3UE6 - chains A and B; structure by X-ray diffraction, 2.75 A resolution.

== Chain A (and B) ==
Name: Aureochrome1
From: Vaucheria frigida
Notes: chain B of this document is another copy of the same molecule, construct and numbering; everything in this record applies to it too
UniProt: A8QW55 (A8QW55_9STRA); residue numbers follow UniProt; this construct covers 176-337
Amino-acid sequence (166 residues; numbered 172 to 337; the number before each row is that of its first residue):
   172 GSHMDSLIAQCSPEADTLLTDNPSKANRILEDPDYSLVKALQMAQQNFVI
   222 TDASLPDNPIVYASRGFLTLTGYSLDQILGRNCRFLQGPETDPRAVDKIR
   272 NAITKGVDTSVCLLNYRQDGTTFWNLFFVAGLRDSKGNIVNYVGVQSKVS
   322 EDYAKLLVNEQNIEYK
Unresolved in the structure: 172-201, 337 (chain B: 172-206, 335-337)
Differences from the reference sequence: expression tag (172-175)
Ligand contacts: FMN (flavin mononucleotide): Val220, Thr222, Asn229, Asn253, Cys254, Arg255, Leu257, Gln258, Val267, Ile270, Arg271, Ile274, Leu284, Asn286, Asn296, Phe298, Val300, Tyr313, Val314, Gly315, Gln317
What the authors report for this chain:
  - binding site for flavin mononucleotide: Cys254, Arg255, Gln258, Arg271, Asn286, Asn296, Phe298, Gln317

== How chain A and chain B interact ==
Residue-residue contacts (46):
  Glu202(A) - Glu331(B)
  Asp203(A) - Ser281(B)  hydrogen bond
  Asp203(A) - Phe299(B)
  Pro204(A) - Lys210(B)
  Pro204(A) - Gln213(B)
  Pro204(A) - Ser281(B)
  Tyr206(A) - Gln213(B)  hydrogen bond
  Tyr206(A) - Ala215(B)  hydrogen bond (side chain-backbone)
  Tyr206(A) - Gln216(B)
  Tyr206(A) - Val316(B)
  Tyr206(A) - Ser318(B)
  Ser207(A) - Gln216(B)  hydrogen bond (backbone-side chain)
  Leu208(A) - Gln216(B)  hydrogen bond (backbone-side chain)
  Leu208(A) - Phe219(B)  hydrophobic
  Val209(A) - Phe299(B)  hydrophobic
  Val209(A) - Ala301(B)  hydrophobic
  Leu212(A) - Leu303(B)  hydrophobic
  Leu212(A) - Val314(B)  hydrophobic
  Gln213(A) - Asp279(B)  hydrogen bond
  Gln213(A) - Ala301(B)
  Gln213(A) - Gly302(B)
  Gln213(A) - Leu303(B)
  Ala215(A) - Arg304(B)
  Gln216(A) - Arg304(B)
  Gln216(A) - Asp305(B)
  Gln216(A) - Ser306(B)
  Gln217(A) - Leu303(B)  hydrogen bond (side chain-backbone)
  Gln217(A) - Arg304(B)
  Gln217(A) - Asp305(B)
  Gln217(A) - Val311(B)
  Gln217(A) - Asn312(B)  hydrogen bond
  Phe219(A) - Leu303(B)  hydrophobic
  Asp223(A) - Arg236(B)  salt bridge
  Ser225(A) - Arg236(B)
  Leu226(A) - Arg236(B)
  Val232(A) - Tyr233(B)  hydrophobic
  Tyr233(A) - Val232(B)  hydrophobic
  Tyr233(A) - Asn312(B)  hydrogen bond
  Arg236(A) - Ser225(B)  hydrogen bond
  Leu303(A) - Gln216(B)
  Leu303(A) - Phe219(B)  hydrophobic
  Arg304(A) - Gln217(B)
  Asp305(A) - Gln217(B)
  Ser306(A) - Gln217(B)
  Asn312(A) - Phe219(B)
  Asn312(A) - Tyr233(B)  hydrogen bond
Also at the interface, not in a pair above, chain A (27 interface residues in all): Asp205, Ile221, Val311
Also at the interface, not in a pair above, chain B (29 interface residues in all): Val209, Ile221, Ser235, Thr280

== In short ==
27 residues of chain A face 29 of chain B across their interface, with 11 hydrogen bonds and 1 salt bridge.
Polar contacts include Asp223(A)-Arg236(B), Asp203(A)-Ser281(B) and Tyr206(A)-Gln213(B). Ligands of chain A:
flavin mononucleotide. The paper reports a binding site for flavin mononucleotide at Cys254(A), Arg255(A) and
Gln258(A) among others.
Both chains are Aureochrome1 (Vaucheria frigida). Entry 3UE6 (The dark structure of the blue-light
photoreceptor Aureochrome1 LOV) was determined by X-ray diffraction, deposited together with 3ULF.
